Entry 5TNO (X-ray diffraction, 1.54 A resolution); this record covers chains A and B.

[Chain A]
Name: Coagulation factor IX
From: Homo sapiens
Notes: EC 3.4.21.22
UniProtKB: P00740 (FA9_HUMAN); the construct lacks a stretch of the UniProt sequence and is renumbered around it, so the offset changes along the chain: 16-36 = UniProt 227-247; 38-59 = UniProt 248-269; 62-95 = UniProt 273-306; 96-129 = UniProt 309-342; 6 more segments
Sequence (235 residues; each row starts with the number of its first residue; note: 5 numbers in that range are skipped by the numbering (no residue carries them; nothing is unmodelled there); a row labelled like 59A-59C holds insertion residues (59A, then the next letters in order)):
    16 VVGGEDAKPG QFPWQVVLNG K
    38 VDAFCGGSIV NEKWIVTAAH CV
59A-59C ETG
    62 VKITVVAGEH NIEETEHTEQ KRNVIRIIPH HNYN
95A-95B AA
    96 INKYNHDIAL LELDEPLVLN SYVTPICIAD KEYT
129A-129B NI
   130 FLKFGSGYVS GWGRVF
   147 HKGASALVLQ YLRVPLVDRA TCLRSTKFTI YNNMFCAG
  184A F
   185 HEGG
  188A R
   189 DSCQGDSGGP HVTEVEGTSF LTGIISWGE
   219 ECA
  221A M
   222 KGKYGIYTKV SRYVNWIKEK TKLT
Disordered / not traced: 59A-59C
Sequence notes: engineered mutation Ala150 (Arg364 in P00740)
Cystine bridges: Cys42-Cys58, Cys168-Cys182, Cys191-Cys220
Metal / ion sites: Na+: Glu70, Asn72, Glu75, Glu77, Glu80
Small-molecule neighbours:
  - N-cyclohexyltaurine (NHE; 2-[N-cyclohexylamino]ethane sulfonic acid), molecule 1: Asp21, Val144, Phe145, Ala152, Leu153, Val154, Gln156
  - N-cyclohexyltaurine (NHE), molecule 2: Val38, Asp39, Ala40, Phe41, Ile73, Arg143, Ser151, Gln192, Gly193
Curated features (UniProtKB/Swiss-Prot):
  - active site (Charge relay system): His57, Asp102, Ser195
  - binding site (Ca(2+)): Glu70, Asn72, Glu75, Glu77, Glu80

[Chain B]
Name: Coagulation factor IX
From: Homo sapiens
Notes: EC 3.4.21.22
UniProtKB: P00740 (FA9_HUMAN); residues 85-145 here correspond to UniProt positions 131-191 (UniProt number = residue number + 46)
Sequence (62 residues; row label = number of the first residue in the row):
    84 MDVTCNIKNG RCEQFCKNSA DNKVVCSCTE GYRLAENQKS CEPAVPFPCG RVSVSQTSKL
   144 TR
Disordered / not traced: 84-85, 140-145
Sequence notes: initiating methionine (84)
Cystine bridges: Cys88-Cys99, Cys95-Cys109, Cys111-Cys124
Curated features (UniProtKB/Swiss-Prot):
  - site: Arg145 (Cleavage)

[Interface between chain A and chain B]
Cross-chain cystine bridges: Cys122(A)-Cys132(B)
Contacting residue pairs (38; chain A residue first):
  Lys23(A) with Gln139(B)
  Pro24(A) with Val137(B); Gln139(B), hydrogen bond (backbone-side chain)
  Gly25(A) with Val135(B); Val137(B)
  Gln26(A) with Val135(B); Gln139(B)
  Pro28(A) with Arg134(B)
  Trp29(A) with Gly133(B)
  Leu114(A) with Phe130(B)
  Asn115(A) with Phe130(B)
  Ser116(A) with Phe130(B); Ser136(B), hydrogen bond; Val137(B)
  Tyr117(A) with Val137(B), hydrophobic
  Thr119(A) with Pro131(B); Arg134(B)
  Pro120(A) with Cys132(B); Gly133(B), hydrogen bond (backbone-backbone)
  Ile121(A) with Cys132(B)
  Cys122(A) with Thr112(B); Cys132(B), disulfide; Gly133(B)
  Ala124(A) with Phe98(B), hydrophobic
  Tyr128(A) with Asn92(B), hydrogen bond; Gln97(B); Phe98(B), hydrophobic; Cys99(B), hydrogen bond (side chain-backbone)
  Val203(A) with Glu96(B)
  Glu204(A) with Glu96(B)
  Gly205(A) with Gly133(B)
  Thr206(A) with Gln97(B); Tyr115(B); Cys132(B); Gly133(B)
  Ser207(A) with Gly133(B), hydrogen bond (backbone-backbone)
  Phe208(A) with Gln97(B); Phe98(B), hydrophobic
Interface residues without a listed pair, chain A (24 interface residues in all): Ile123, Phe130

[In short]
24 residues of chain A and 16 residues of chain B are in contact, with 1 disulfide bond and 6 hydrogen bonds.
Among the polar pairs are Pro24(A)-Gln139(B), Ser116(A)-Ser136(B) and Tyr128(A)-Asn92(B). Chain A binds
N-cyclohexyltaurine.
Chain A is Coagulation factor IX and chain B is Coagulation factor IX, both from Homo sapiens; the structure,
Discovery of novel aminobenzisoxazole derivatives as orally available factor IXa inhibitors, was determined by
X-ray diffraction together with 5TNT from the same study.
